Entry 2WHX (X-ray diffraction, 2.20 A resolution); this record covers chains A and C.

# Chain A
Protein: Serine protease/ntpase/helicase NS3
Organism: Dengue virus 4
Notes: EC 3.4.21.91, 3.6.1.15, 3.6.1.-
Reference sequence: Q2YHF0 (POLG_DEN4T); residues 1-618 here correspond to UniProt positions 1475-2092 (UniProt number = residue number + 1474)
Sequence (618 residues; row label = number of the first residue in the row):
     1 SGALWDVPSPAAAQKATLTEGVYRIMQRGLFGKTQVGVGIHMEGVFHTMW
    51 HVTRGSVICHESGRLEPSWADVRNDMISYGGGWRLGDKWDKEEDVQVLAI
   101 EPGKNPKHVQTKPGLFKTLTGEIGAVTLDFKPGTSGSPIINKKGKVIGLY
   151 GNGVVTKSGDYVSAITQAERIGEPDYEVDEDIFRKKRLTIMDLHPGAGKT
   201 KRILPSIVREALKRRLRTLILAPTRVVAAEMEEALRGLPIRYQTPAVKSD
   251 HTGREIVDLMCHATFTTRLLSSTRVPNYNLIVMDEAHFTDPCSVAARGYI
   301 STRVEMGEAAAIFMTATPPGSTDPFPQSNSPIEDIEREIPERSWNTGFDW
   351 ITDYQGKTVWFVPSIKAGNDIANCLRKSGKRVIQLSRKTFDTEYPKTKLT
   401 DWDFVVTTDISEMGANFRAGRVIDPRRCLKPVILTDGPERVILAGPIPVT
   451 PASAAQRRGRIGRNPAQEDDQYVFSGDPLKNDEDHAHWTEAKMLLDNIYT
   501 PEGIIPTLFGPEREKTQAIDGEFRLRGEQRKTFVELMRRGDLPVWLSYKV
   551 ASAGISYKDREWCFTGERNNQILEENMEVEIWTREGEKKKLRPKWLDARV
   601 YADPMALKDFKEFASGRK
Disordered / not traced: 1-20, 62-63, 117-121, 153-161
Differences from the reference sequence: conflict K143 (Arg1617 in Q2YHF0), D250 (Glu1724 in Q2YHF0), C292 (Ser1766 in Q2YHF0), S321 (Thr1795 in Q2YHF0), R381 (Lys1855 in Q2YHF0), K480 (Arg1954 in Q2YHF0)
Ion coordination: Mn2+: T200, E285 (together with ADP)
Ligand contacts: ADP (adenosine-5'-diphosphate): H194, P195, G196, A197, G198, K199, T200, K201, R202, E285, N329, N416, R463
Reported in the primary citation:
  - binding site for ADP: R463
  - conformationally variable residues (loop rearrangement): E177 to D179, R460 to Q471
  - mutagenesis - P174G: decreased catalytic activity
  - catalytic residues: H51, D75, S135 (citing earlier work)

# Chain C
Protein: Serine protease subunit NS2B
Organism: Dengue virus 4
Reference sequence: Q2YHF0 (POLG_DEN4T); residues 49-62 here correspond to UniProt positions 1393-1406 (UniProt number = residue number + 1344)
Sequence (14 residues; numbered 49 to 62; the number before each row is that of its first residue):
    49 ADLSLEKAANVQWD

# How chain A and chain C interact
Pairs across the interface (44):
  G21(A) - A57(C)
  V22(A) - K55(C)
  V22(A) - A56(C)  hydrogen bond (backbone-backbone)
  V22(A) - A57(C)  hydrogen bond (backbone-backbone)
  Y23(A) - E54(C)
  Y23(A) - K55(C)
  R24(A) - S52(C)
  R24(A) - L53(C)
  R24(A) - E54(C)  hydrogen bond (backbone-backbone)
  I25(A) - L51(C)  hydrophobic
  I25(A) - S52(C)
  I25(A) - L53(C)  hydrophobic
  M26(A) - D50(C)
  M26(A) - L51(C)
  M26(A) - S52(C)  hydrogen bond (backbone-backbone)
  Q27(A) - A49(C)
  Q27(A) - D50(C)
  Q27(A) - L51(C)
  R28(A) - A49(C)
  R28(A) - D50(C)  hydrogen bond (backbone-backbone)
  F46(A) - L53(C)  hydrophobic
  S56(A) - L51(C)
  V57(A) - L51(C)
  I58(A) - L51(C)
  I58(A) - L53(C)  hydrophobic
  C59(A) - L51(C)  hydrogen bond (backbone-backbone)
  C59(A) - S52(C)
  C59(A) - L53(C)
  D94(A) - W61(C)
  V95(A) - W61(C)
  Q96(A) - W61(C)
  Q96(A) - D62(C)  hydrogen bond (side chain-backbone)
  L98(A) - N58(C)
  I100(A) - A56(C)  hydrophobic
  P106(A) - A56(C)
  H108(A) - Q60(C)  hydrogen bond (side chain-backbone)
  H108(A) - D62(C)
  Q110(A) - W61(C)
  I140(A) - V59(C)  hydrophobic
  I140(A) - W61(C)
  N141(A) - W61(C)
  K142(A) - W61(C)
  K143(A) - W61(C)
  G144(A) - V59(C)
Other interface residues (no listed pair), chain A (29 interface residues in all): I40, T53, V146

# Overview
29 residues of chain A face 14 of chain C across their interface; the contacts include 8 hydrogen bonds. Among
the polar pairs are Q96(A)-D62(C), H108(A)-Q60(C) and V22(A)-A56(C). Bound to chain A: ADP. T200(A) and
E285(A) form the Mn2+ site. The paper reports catalytic residues H51(A), D75(A) and S135(A); P174G of chain A
reduces catalytic activity.
Here chain A is Serine protease/ntpase/helicase NS3 and chain C is Serine protease subunit NS2B, both from
Dengue virus 4. Entry 2WHX (A second conformation of the NS3 protease-helicase from dengue virus) was
determined by X-ray diffraction (same publication as 2WZQ).
